7Z1X - chains D and E of the 6 polymer chains in the assembly; structure by X-ray diffraction, 1.86 A resolution.

== Chain D ==
Name: Gasdermin-D
Source organism: Homo sapiens
UniProtKB: P57764 (GSDMD_HUMAN); residue numbers follow UniProt; this construct covers 1-172, 184-246, 273-484
Sequence (447 residues; numbered 1 to 484; 37 numbers in that range are skipped by the numbering (no residue carries them; nothing is unmodelled there); the number before each row is that of its first residue):
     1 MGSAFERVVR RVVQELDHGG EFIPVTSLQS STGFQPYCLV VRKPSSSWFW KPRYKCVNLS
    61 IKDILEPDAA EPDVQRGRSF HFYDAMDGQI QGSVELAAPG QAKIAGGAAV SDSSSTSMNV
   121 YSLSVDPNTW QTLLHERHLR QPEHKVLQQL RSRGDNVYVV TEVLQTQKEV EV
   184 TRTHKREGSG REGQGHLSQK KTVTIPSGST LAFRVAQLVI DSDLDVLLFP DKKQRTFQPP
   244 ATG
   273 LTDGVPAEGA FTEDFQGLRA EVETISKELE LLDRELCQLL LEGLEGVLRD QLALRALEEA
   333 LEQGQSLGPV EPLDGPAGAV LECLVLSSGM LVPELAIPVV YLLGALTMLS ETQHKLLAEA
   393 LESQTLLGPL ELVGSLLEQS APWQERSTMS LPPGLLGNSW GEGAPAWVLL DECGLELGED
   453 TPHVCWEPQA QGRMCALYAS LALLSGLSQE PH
Unresolved in the structure: 87-112, 184-204, 337-339, 429-430, 481-484
Disulfide bonds: C38-C56
Swiss-Prot annotation at these positions:
  - region: V277 to T296 (Linker helix loop)
  - site (Cleavage): D87, G88, D275, G276, L290, R291
  - modified residue: Y37 (Phosphotyrosine), C56 (S-(2-succinyl)cysteine), Y158 (Phosphotyrosine), C309 (S-(2-succinyl)cysteine), C467 (S-(2-succinyl)cysteine)
  - glycosylation: S338 (O-linked (GlcNAc) serine)
  - natural variant: V41 (V41A: Found in a patient with autism; uncertain significance)
  - mutagenesis: R7 to R11 (Impaired pore-formation), E15 (E15K: No spontaneous pyroptosis-inducing activity; when associated with D-192), L16 to F22 (Abolished ubiquitination by S.flexneri IpaH7.8), R42 to R53 (Abolished ability to form a pore), W48 to W50 (Abolished ability to form a pore), D63 to D73 (In AP1; promotes ability to release of interleukin-1 (IL1B and IL18) precursors), D87 to E95 (In AP2; promotes ability to release of interleukin-1 (IL1B and IL18) precursors), I104 (I104N: Decreased effectiveness in pore formation and pyroptosis induction. No effect on cleavage by CASP1), K204 (K204E: Reduced ability to form a pore), D234 (D234K: Does not affect ability to induce pyroptosis), K235 (K235D: Does not affect ability to induce pyroptosis), K236 (K236D: Does not affect ability to induce pyroptosis), 18 further mutagenesis entries in UniProt

== Chain E ==
Name: Vhh-2
Source organism: Lama glama
Notes: antibody fragment or engineered binder
Sequence (132 residues; row label = number of the first residue in the row):
     1 QVQLVESGGG LVQPGGSLRL SCVDSRSWIN VYGANWYRQA PGKERELVAA LTSGGTTNYA
    61 DSVKGRFTIS RDNAKNTVYL QMRDLKPEDT AVYYCNLERY TGSSVYPWGQ GTQVTVSSGG
   121 LPETGGHHHH HH
Unresolved in the structure: 1, 118-132
Disulfide bonds: C22-C95

== Interface between chain D and chain E ==
Pairs across the interface - 35 pairs, chain D then chain E:
  E15(D) - Y100(E)
  L16(D) - Y100(E)
  L16(D) - T101(E)
  D17(D) - Y32(E)
  H18(D) - V31(E)
  H18(D) - Y100(E)
  G19(D) - W28(E)
  G19(D) - Y32(E)  hydrogen bond (backbone-side chain)
  E21(D) - W28(E)
  E21(D) - Y32(E)  hydrogen bond
  E21(D) - R99(E)  salt bridge
  G77(D) - T101(E)
  R78(D) - Y100(E)  hydrogen bond (side chain-backbone)
  R78(D) - T101(E)  hydrogen bond (backbone-backbone)
  F80(D) - Y100(E)
  S122(D) - T101(E)
  S124(D) - S103(E)
  P127(D) - S104(E)
  P127(D) - V105(E)
  P127(D) - Y106(E)
  P127(D) - P107(E)
  N128(D) - P107(E)
  N128(D) - W108(E)  hydrogen bond (side chain-backbone)
  Q131(D) - P107(E)
  E162(D) - T101(E)  hydrogen bond
  E162(D) - S103(E)  hydrogen bond
  R217(D) - R99(E)
  R217(D) - S103(E)
  L231(D) - V105(E)
  L231(D) - P107(E)
  F232(D) - R26(E)
  F232(D) - W28(E)
  F232(D) - R99(E)
  F232(D) - V105(E)  hydrophobic
  F232(D) - Y106(E)  hydrophobic
Also at the interface, not in a pair above, chain D (20 interface residues in all): F22, L164
Also at the interface, not in a pair above, chain E (15 interface residues in all): S53, G102
From the paper, about this interface:
  - epitope / paratope residues, chain D: D17(D)

== Summary ==
20 residues of chain D and 15 residues of chain E are in contact, with 7 hydrogen bonds and 1 salt bridge.
Among the polar pairs are E21(D)-R99(E), G19(D)-Y32(E) and E21(D)-Y32(E). Curated annotation (UniProt) lists
76 mutagenesis sites on chain D. From the paper: the epitope/paratope residue D17(D).
Here chain D is Gasdermin-D (Homo sapiens) and chain E is Vhh-2 (Lama glama). Entry 7Z1X (Crystal structure of
human Gasdermin D complexed with nanobodies VHH-2 and VHH-6) was determined by X-ray diffraction.
